7YOZ - chains C and I of the 10 polymer chains in the assembly; structure by electron microscopy, 4.30 A resolution (low resolution: residue-level contacts below are approximate; hydrogen-bond / salt-bridge calls are withheld).

Chain C:
Molecule: Histone H3.1
Organism: Homo sapiens
UniProtKB: P68431 (H31_HUMAN); residues 1-135 here correspond to UniProt positions 2-136 (UniProt number = residue number + 1)
Chain sequence (139 residues; row label = number of the first residue in the row; numbers below 1 keep their minus sign (Gly-3 is residue -3)):
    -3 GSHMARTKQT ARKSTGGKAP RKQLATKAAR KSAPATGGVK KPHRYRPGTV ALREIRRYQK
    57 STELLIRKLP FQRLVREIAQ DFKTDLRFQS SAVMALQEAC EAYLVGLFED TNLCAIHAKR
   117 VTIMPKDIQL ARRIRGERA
Not modelled in the structure: -3 to 58
Sequence notes: expression tag (-3 to 0)
UniProt features mapped onto this chain:
  - modified residue: Arg2 (Asymmetric dimethylarginine), Thr3 (Phosphothreonine), Lys4 (Allysine), Gln5 (5-glutamyl dopamine), Thr6 (Phosphothreonine), Arg8 (Citrulline), Lys9 (N6,N6,N6-trimethyllysine), Ser10 (ADP-ribosylserine), Thr11 (Phosphothreonine), Lys14 (N6-(2-hydroxyisobutyryl)lysine), Arg17 (Asymmetric dimethylarginine), Lys18 (N6-(2-hydroxyisobutyryl)lysine), Lys23 (N6-(2-hydroxyisobutyryl)lysine), Arg26 (Citrulline), Lys27 (N6,N6,N6-trimethyllysine), Ser28 (ADP-ribosylserine), Lys36 (N6,N6,N6-trimethyllysine), Lys37 (N6-methyllysine), Tyr41 (Phosphotyrosine), Lys56 (N6,N6,N6-trimethyllysine) and 8 more in UniProt
  - lipidation: Lys18 (N6-decanoyllysine)

Chain I:
Molecule: Widom601 DNA FW
Organism: synthetic construct
Sequence (145 nucleotides; numbered -70 to 74; the number before each row is that of its first residue; numbers below 1 keep their minus sign (DA-70 is residue -70)):
   -70 ATCAGAATCC CGGTGCCGAG GCCGCTCAAT TGGTCGTAGA CAGCTCTAGC ACCGCTTAAA
   -10 CGCACGTACG CGCTGTCCCC CGCGTTTTAA CCGCCAAGGG GATTACTCCC TAGTCTCCAG
    50 GCACGTGTCA GATATATACA TCGAT
Not modelled in the structure: -70 to -62, 60-74

How chain C and chain I interact:
Contacting residue pairs - 8 pairs, chain C then chain I:
  Arg63(C) - DT-45(I)
  Arg63(C) - DC-44(I)
  Arg72(C) - DC-55(I)
  Arg72(C) - DC-54(I)
  Gln85(C) - DC-55(I)
  Ser86(C) - DC-55(I)
  Arg116(C) - DT-34(I)
  Val117(C) - DT-34(I)
Interface residues without a listed pair, chain C (9 interface residues in all): Phe84, Lys115, Thr118

Summary:
Chain C and chain I form an interface of 9 and 5 residues respectively.
Chain C is Histone H3.1 (Homo sapiens) and chain I is Widom601 DNA FW (synthetic construct); the structure,
Cryo-EM structure of human subnucleosome (intermediate form), was determined by electron microscopy (same
publication as 7X57 and 7X58).
